6WQ0 - chains 7 and F of the 48 polymer chains in the assembly; structure by electron microscopy, 2.80 A resolution.

== Chain 7 ==
Molecule: 301-nt DNA strand
Organism: unclassified Rudivirus
Sequence (301 nucleotides; row label = number of the first residue in the row):
     1 ATATATATATATATATATATATATATATATATATATATATATATATATAT
    51 ATATATATATATATATATATATATATATATATATATATATATATATATAT
   101 ATATATATATATATATATATATATATATATATATATATATATATATATAT
   151 ATATATATATATATATATATATATATATATATATATATATATATATATAT
   201 ATATATATATATATATATATATATATATATATATATATATATATATATAT
   251 ATATATATATATATATATATATATATATATATATATATATATATATATAT
   301 A

== Chain F ==
Molecule: Structural protein
Organism: unclassified Rudivirus
Chain sequence (134 residues; numbered 1 to 134; the number before each row is that of its first residue):
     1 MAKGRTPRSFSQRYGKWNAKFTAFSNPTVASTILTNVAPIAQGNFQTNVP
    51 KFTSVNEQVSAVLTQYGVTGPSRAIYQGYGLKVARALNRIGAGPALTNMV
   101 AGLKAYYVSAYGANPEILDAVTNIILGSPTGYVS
Not modelled in the structure: 1, 133-134
From the paper describing this entry:
  - binding site for the 301-nt DNA strand (chain 7): Lys3, Arg5, Arg8

== Chain 7 / chain F interface ==
Contacting residue pairs (39; chain 7 residue first):
  DA179(7) with Ala74(F), base contact; Tyr106(F), phosphate contact; Tyr111(F), hydrogen bond to the phosphate
  DT180(7) with Gly78(F), sugar contact; Leu81(F), base contact; Lys82(F), phosphate contact; Tyr106(F), hydrogen bond to the phosphate; Tyr107(F), sugar contact
  DA181(7) with Phe52(F), phosphate contact; Leu81(F), sugar contact; Lys82(F), phosphate contact; Arg85(F), salt bridge to the phosphate
  DT182(7) with Phe45(F), base contact; Asn48(F), phosphate contact; Phe52(F), sugar contact; Arg85(F), phosphate contact
  DA183(7) with Ala41(F), phosphate contact; Asn44(F), sugar contact; Phe45(F), sugar contact; Asn48(F), hydrogen bond to the phosphate
  DT184(7) with Val37(F), phosphate contact; Ala41(F), sugar contact; Asn44(F), hydrogen bond to the phosphate
  DA185(7) with Phe24(F), sugar contact; Ile33(F), sugar contact; Val37(F), phosphate contact
  DT186(7) with Trp17(F), hydrogen bond to the base; Lys20(F), hydrogen bond to the phosphate
  DA187(7) with Lys3(F), salt bridge to the phosphate; Lys16(F), salt bridge to the phosphate; Trp17(F), sugar contact; Lys20(F), salt bridge to the phosphate
  DT188(7) with Arg8(F), salt bridge to the phosphate; Arg13(F), phosphate contact; Lys16(F), salt bridge to the phosphate
  DA189(7) with Thr6(F), phosphate contact; Pro7(F), phosphate contact; Arg8(F), hydrogen bond to the phosphate; Arg13(F), salt bridge to the phosphate
Other interface residues (no listed pair), chain 7 (14 interface residues in all): DT190, DA191, DT192
Other interface residues (no listed pair), chain F (29 interface residues in all): Gly4, Arg5, Gln12, Leu34, Val49

== Overview ==
14 residues of chain 7 face 29 of chain F across their interface, with 7 hydrogen bonds and 7 salt bridges.
Polar pairs include DT186(7)-Trp17(F), DA179(7)-Tyr111(F) and DT180(7)-Tyr106(F). From the paper: a binding
site for the 301-nt DNA strand (chain 7) at Lys3(F), Arg5(F) and Arg8(F).
Chain 7 is a 301-nt DNA strand and chain F is Structural protein, both from unclassified Rudivirus; the
structure, Cryo-EM of the S. solfataricus rod-shaped virus, SSRV1, was determined by electron microscopy,
deposited together with 6WQ2.
